Entry 8J7D (electron microscopy, 2.70 A resolution); this record covers chains H and I of the 12 polymer chains in the assembly.

[Chain H (and I)]
Molecule: Methylcrotonoyl-CoA carboxylase subunit alpha, mitochondrial
From: Homo sapiens
Notes: EC 6.4.1.4; chain I of this document is another copy of the same molecule, construct and numbering; everything in this record applies to it too
UniProt: Q96RQ3 (MCCA_HUMAN); residue numbers follow UniProt; this construct covers 1-725
Amino-acid sequence (725 residues; each row starts with the number of its first residue):
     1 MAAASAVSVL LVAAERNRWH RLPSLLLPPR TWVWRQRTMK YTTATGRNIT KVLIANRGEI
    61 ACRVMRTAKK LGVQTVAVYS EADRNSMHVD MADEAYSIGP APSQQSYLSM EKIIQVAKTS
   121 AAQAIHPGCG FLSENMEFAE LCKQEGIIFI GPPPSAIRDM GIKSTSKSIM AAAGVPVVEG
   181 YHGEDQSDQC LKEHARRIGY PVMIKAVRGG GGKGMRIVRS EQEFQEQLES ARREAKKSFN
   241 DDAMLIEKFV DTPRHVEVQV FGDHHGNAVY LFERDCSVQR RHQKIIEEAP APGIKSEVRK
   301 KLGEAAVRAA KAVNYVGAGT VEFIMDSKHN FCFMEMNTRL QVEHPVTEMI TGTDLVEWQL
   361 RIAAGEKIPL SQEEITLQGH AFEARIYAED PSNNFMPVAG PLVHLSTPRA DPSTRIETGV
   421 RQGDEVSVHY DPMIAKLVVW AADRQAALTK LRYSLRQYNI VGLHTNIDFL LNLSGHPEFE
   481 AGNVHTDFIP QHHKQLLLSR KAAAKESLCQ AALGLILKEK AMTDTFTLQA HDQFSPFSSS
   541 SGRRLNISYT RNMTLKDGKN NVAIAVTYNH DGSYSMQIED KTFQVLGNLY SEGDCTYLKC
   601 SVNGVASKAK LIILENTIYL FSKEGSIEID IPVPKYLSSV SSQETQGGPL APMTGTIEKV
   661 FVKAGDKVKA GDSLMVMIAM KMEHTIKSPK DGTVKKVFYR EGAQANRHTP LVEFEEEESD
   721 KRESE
Unresolved in the structure: 1-46, 718-725 (chain I: 1-45, 205-215, 234-243, 718-725)

[Interface between chain H and chain I]
Contacting residue pairs (16):
  K70(H) with K450(I)
  Q74(H) with K623(I)
  Y79(H) with G604(I), hydrogen bond (side chain-backbone)
  D90(H) with K599(I), salt bridge; K608(I), hydrogen bond (backbone-side chain)
  D93(H) with A606(I); S607(I); K608(I); K623(I)
  E94(H) with A606(I); K623(I); E624(I)
  A95(H) with G604(I); V605(I); A606(I), hydrogen bond (backbone-backbone)
  Y96(H) with V605(I), hydrophobic
Also at the interface, not in a pair above, chain H (16 interface residues in all): N48, T50, G72, T75, R84, M91, S97, E366
Also at the interface, not in a pair above, chain I (14 interface residues in all): D443, Q445, T449, Y453, L586

[Summary]
16 residues of chain H face 14 of chain I across their interface, with 3 hydrogen bonds and 1 salt bridge.
Polar pairs include D90(H)-K599(I), Y79(H)-G604(I) and D90(H)-K608(I).
Both chains are Methylcrotonoyl-CoA carboxylase subunit alpha, mitochondrial (Homo sapiens). Entry 8J7D (Human
3-methylcrotonyl-CoA carboxylase in BCCP-H1 state) was determined by electron microscopy, deposited together
with 7YBU, 8J4Z, 8J78, 8JAK, 8JAW, 8JXL and 3 further entries.
